PDB entry 9VQM | electron microscopy, 3.50 A resolution | chains A and B of the 4 polymer chains in the assembly

Chain A:
Protein: Endosome/lysosome-associated apoptosis and autophagy regulator 1
Source organism: Mus musculus
UniProtKB: A0A0A0MQC6 (A0A0A0MQC6_MOUSE); numbering as in UniProt (aligned over 41-1013)
Chain sequence (990 residues; row label = number of the first residue in the row):
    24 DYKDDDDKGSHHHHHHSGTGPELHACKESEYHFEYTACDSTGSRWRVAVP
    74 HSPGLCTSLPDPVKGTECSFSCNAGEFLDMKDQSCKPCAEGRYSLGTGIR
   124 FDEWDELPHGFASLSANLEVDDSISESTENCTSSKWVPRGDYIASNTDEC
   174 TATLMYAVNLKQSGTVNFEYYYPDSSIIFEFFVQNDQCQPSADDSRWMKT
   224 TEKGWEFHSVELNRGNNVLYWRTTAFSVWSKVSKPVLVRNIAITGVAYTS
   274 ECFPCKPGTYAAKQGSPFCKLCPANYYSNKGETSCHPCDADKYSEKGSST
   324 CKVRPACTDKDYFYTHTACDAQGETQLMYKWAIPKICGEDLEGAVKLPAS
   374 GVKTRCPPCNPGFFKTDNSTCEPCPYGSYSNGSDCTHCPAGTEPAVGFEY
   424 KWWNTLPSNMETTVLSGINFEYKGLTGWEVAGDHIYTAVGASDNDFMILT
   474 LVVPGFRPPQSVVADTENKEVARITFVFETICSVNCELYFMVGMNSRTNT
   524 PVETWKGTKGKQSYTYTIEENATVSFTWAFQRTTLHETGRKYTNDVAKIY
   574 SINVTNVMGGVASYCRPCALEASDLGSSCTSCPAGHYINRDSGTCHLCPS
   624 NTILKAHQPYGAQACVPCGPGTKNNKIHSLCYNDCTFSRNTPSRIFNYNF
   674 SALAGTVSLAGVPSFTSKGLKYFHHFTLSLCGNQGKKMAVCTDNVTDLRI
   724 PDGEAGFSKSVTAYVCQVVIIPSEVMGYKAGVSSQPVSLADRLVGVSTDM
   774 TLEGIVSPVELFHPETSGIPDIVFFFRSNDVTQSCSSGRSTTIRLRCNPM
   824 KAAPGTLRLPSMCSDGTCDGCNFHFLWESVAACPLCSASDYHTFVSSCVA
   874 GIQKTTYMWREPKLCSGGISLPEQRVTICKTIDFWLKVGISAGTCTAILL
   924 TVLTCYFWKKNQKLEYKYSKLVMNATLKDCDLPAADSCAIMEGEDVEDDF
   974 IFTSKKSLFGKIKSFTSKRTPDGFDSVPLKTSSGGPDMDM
Unresolved in the structure: 24-44, 143-152, 214-217, 252-255, 389-391, 482-491, 593-601, 722-731, 746-754, 884-886, 903-1013
Sequence notes: expression tag (24-40)
Cystine bridges: C49-C79, C61-C91, C95-C108, C111-C275, C154-C173, C278-C292, C295-C308, C311-C324, C330-C360, C342-C379, C382-C394, C397-C408, C411-C588, C505-C509, C591-C602, C605-C618, C621-C638, C641-C654, C658-C704, C714-C739, C808-C844, C820-C856, C836-C841, C859-C888, C871-C902
Glycans and other covalent adducts: N-acetylglucosamine (NAG) linked to N153, N544, N576, N717
Metal / ion sites: Cu ion site 1: H55, H74 (shared with 2 residues of chain D); Cu ion site 2 near H309 (its only coordinating residue here)

Chain B:
Protein: Endosome/lysosome-associated apoptosis and autophagy regulator 1
Source organism: Mus musculus
UniProtKB: A0A0A0MQC6 (A0A0A0MQC6_MOUSE); residue numbers follow UniProt; this construct covers 45-1013
Chain sequence (1004 residues; numbered 10 to 1013; the number before each row is that of its first residue):
    10 MKTIIALSYIFCLVFADYKDDDDKGSHHHHHHSGMELHACKESEYHFEYT
    60 ACDSTGSRWRVAVPHSPGLCTSLPDPVKGTECSFSCNAGEFLDMKDQSCK
   110 PCAEGRYSLGTGIRFDEWDELPHGFASLSANLEVDDSISESTENCTSSKW
   160 VPRGDYIASNTDECTATLMYAVNLKQSGTVNFEYYYPDSSIIFEFFVQND
   210 QCQPSADDSRWMKTTEKGWEFHSVELNRGNNVLYWRTTAFSVWSKVSKPV
   260 LVRNIAITGVAYTSECFPCKPGTYAAKQGSPFCKLCPANYYSNKGETSCH
   310 PCDADKYSEKGSSTCKVRPACTDKDYFYTHTACDAQGETQLMYKWAIPKI
   360 CGEDLEGAVKLPASGVKTRCPPCNPGFFKTDNSTCEPCPYGSYSNGSDCT
   410 HCPAGTEPAVGFEYKWWNTLPSNMETTVLSGINFEYKGLTGWEVAGDHIY
   460 TAVGASDNDFMILTLVVPGFRPPQSVVADTENKEVARITFVFETICSVNC
   510 ELYFMVGMNSRTNTPVETWKGTKGKQSYTYTIEENATVSFTWAFQRTTLH
   560 ETGRKYTNDVAKIYSINVTNVMGGVASYCRPCALEASDLGSSCTSCPAGH
   610 YINRDSGTCHLCPSNTILKAHQPYGAQACVPCGPGTKNNKIHSLCYNDCT
   660 FSRNTPSRIFNYNFSALAGTVSLAGVPSFTSKGLKYFHHFTLSLCGNQGK
   710 KMAVCTDNVTDLRIPDGEAGFSKSVTAYVCQVVIIPSEVMGYKAGVSSQP
   760 VSLADRLVGVSTDMTLEGIVSPVELFHPETSGIPDIVFFFRSNDVTQSCS
   810 SGRSTTIRLRCNPMKAAPGTLRLPSMCSDGTCDGCNFHFLWESVAACPLC
   860 SASDYHTFVSSCVAGIQKTTYMWREPKLCSGGISLPEQRVTICKTIDFWL
   910 KVGISAGTCTAILLTVLTCYFWKKNQKLEYKYSKLVMNATLKDCDLPAAD
   960 SCAIMEGEDVEDDFIFTSKKSLFGKIKSFTSKRTPDGFDSVPLKTSSGGP
  1010 DMDM
Unresolved in the structure: 10-45, 143-152, 215-217, 222-227, 252-255, 355-358, 371-376, 445-452, 482-491, 593-603, 713-733, 752-754, 883-886, 903-1013
Sequence notes: initiating methionine (10); expression tag (11-44)
Cystine bridges: C49-C79, C61-C91, C95-C108, C111-C275, C154-C173, C278-C292, C295-C308, C311-C324, C330-C360, C342-C379, C382-C394, C397-C408, C411-C588, C505-C509, C605-C618, C621-C638, C641-C654, C658-C704, C808-C844, C820-C856, C836-C841, C859-C888, C871-C902
Glycans and other covalent adducts: N-acetylglucosamine (NAG) linked to N153, N544, N576

Interface between chain A and chain B:
Inter-chain disulfides: C211(A)-C211(B)
Residue-residue contacts (49):
  E57(A) - A60(B)
  Y58(A) - T59(B)
  Y58(A) - A60(B)  hydrogen bond (backbone-backbone)
  T59(A) - Y58(B)
  T59(A) - T59(B)
  T59(A) - V70(B)
  A60(A) - Y58(B)  hydrogen bond (backbone-backbone)
  W68(A) - E57(B)
  W68(A) - V72(B)  hydrophobic
  W68(A) - P73(B)
  W68(A) - P76(B)  hydrophobic
  V70(A) - T59(B)
  V70(A) - V70(B)  hydrophobic
  V70(A) - V72(B)  hydrophobic
  V72(A) - W68(B)  hydrophobic
  P73(A) - W68(B)
  P76(A) - W68(B)  hydrophobic
  P76(A) - K87(B)
  C79(A) - D84(B)
  T80(A) - D84(B)
  L82(A) - P85(B)
  D84(A) - C79(B)
  D84(A) - T80(B)
  P85(A) - L82(B)
  K87(A) - P76(B)
  M178(A) - Q210(B)
  A180(A) - D209(B)
  A180(A) - Q210(B)
  N182(A) - N182(B)
  Q207(A) - C211(B)
  D209(A) - N239(B)  hydrogen bond
  D209(A) - V241(B)
  Q210(A) - M178(B)
  Q210(A) - A180(B)
  Q210(A) - Y243(B)
  C211(A) - Q207(B)  hydrogen bond
  C211(A) - C211(B)  disulfide
  N239(A) - D209(B)  hydrogen bond
  N239(A) - N239(B)
  V241(A) - D209(B)
  Y243(A) - C211(B)  hydrogen bond (side chain-backbone)
  S870(A) - S870(B)  hydrogen bond
  S870(A) - V872(B)
  C871(A) - V872(B)
  V872(A) - S870(B)
  V872(A) - C871(B)
  V872(A) - V872(B)  hydrophobic
  T879(A) - F867(B)
  M881(A) - M881(B)  hydrophobic
Also at the interface, not in a pair above, chain A (36 interface residues in all): A71, S75, N208, F867, V868, S869
Also at the interface, not in a pair above, chain B (36 interface residues in all): A71, H74, S75, V868, S869, T879

In short:
The chain A/chain B interface involves 36 residues from each chain; the contacts include 1 disulfide bond and
7 hydrogen bonds. Polar contacts include D209(A)-N239(B), C211(A)-Q207(B) and N239(A)-D209(B).
N-acetylglucosamine is covalently linked to N153(A), N544(A), N576(A) and N717(A).
Here chain A is Endosome/lysosome-associated apoptosis and autophagy regulator 1 and chain B is
Endosome/lysosome-associated apoptosis and autophagy regulator 1, both from Mus musculus. Entry 9VQM (Cryo-EM
structure of Elapor1WT in tetrameric form) was determined by electron microscopy together with 9VQL from the
same study.
